5HY8 - chains E and H of the 4 polymer chains in the assembly; structure by X-ray diffraction, 2.30 A resolution.

== Chain E ==
Name: Hemoglobin subunit alpha
Organism: Homo sapiens
UniProt: P69905 (HBA_HUMAN); residues 1-141 here correspond to UniProt positions 2-142 (UniProt number = residue number + 1)
Sequence (141 residues; numbered 1 to 141; the number before each row is that of its first residue):
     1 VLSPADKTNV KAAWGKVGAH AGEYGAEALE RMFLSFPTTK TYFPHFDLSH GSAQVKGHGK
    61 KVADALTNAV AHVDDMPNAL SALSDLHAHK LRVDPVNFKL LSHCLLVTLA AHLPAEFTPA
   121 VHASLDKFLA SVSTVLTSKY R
Unresolved in the structure: 1-2, 140-141
Ion coordination: heme Fe near His-87 (its only coordinating residue here)
Ligand contacts: heme (HEM): Met-32, Thr-39, Tyr-42, Phe-43, Phe-46, His-58, Lys-61, Val-62, Ala-65, Leu-66, Leu-83, Leu-86, His-87, Leu-91, Val-93, Asn-97, Phe-98, Leu-101, Val-132, Leu-136
UniProt features mapped onto this chain:
  - binding site (O2): His-58
  - binding site (heme b): His-87
  - site: Thr-8, Asn-9 (Microbial infection: Cleavage), Lys-11 (Not glycated), Ala-13, Trp-14 (Microbial infection: Cleavage), Tyr-24, Gly-25 (Microbial infection: Cleavage), Leu-29, Glu-30 (Microbial infection: Cleavage), His-45, Phe-46 (Microbial infection: Cleavage), Asp-47, Leu-48 (Microbial infection: Cleavage), Ser-52, Ala-53 (Microbial infection: Cleavage), Val-55, Lys-56 (Microbial infection: Cleavage), Lys-56 (Not glycated), Gly-59, Lys-60 (Microbial infection: Cleavage), Lys-60 (Not glycated), Lys-90 (Not glycated), Leu-91, Arg-92 (Microbial infection: Cleavage), Lys-99 (Not glycated), Leu-106, Val-107 (Microbial infection: Cleavage), Thr-108, Leu-109 (Microbial infection: Cleavage), Val-121, His-122 (Microbial infection: Cleavage), Ser-133, Thr-134 (Microbial infection: Cleavage)
  - modified residue: Ser-3 (Phosphoserine), Lys-7 (N6-succinyllysine), Thr-8 (Phosphothreonine), Lys-11 (N6-succinyllysine), Lys-16 (N6-acetyllysine), Tyr-24 (Phosphotyrosine), Ser-35 (Phosphoserine), Lys-40 (N6-succinyllysine), Ser-49 (Phosphoserine), Ser-102 (Phosphoserine), Thr-108 (Phosphothreonine), Ser-124 (Phosphoserine), Ser-131 (Phosphoserine), Thr-134 (Phosphothreonine), Thr-137 (Phosphothreonine), Ser-138 (Phosphoserine)
  - glycosylation (N-linked (Glc) (glycation) lysine): Lys-7, Lys-16, Lys-40, Lys-61

== Chain H ==
Name: Hemoglobin subunit beta
Organism: Homo sapiens
UniProt: P68871 (HBB_HUMAN); residues 1-146 here correspond to UniProt positions 2-147 (UniProt number = residue number + 1)
Sequence (146 residues; row label = number of the first residue in the row):
     1 VHLTPEEKSA VTALWGKVNV DEVGGEALGR LLVVYPWTQR FFESFGDLST PDAVMGNPKV
    61 KAHGKKVLGA FSDGLAHLDN LKGTFATLSE LHCDKLHVDP ENFRLLGNVL VCVLAHHFGK
   121 EFTPPVQAAY QKVVAGVANA LAHKYH
Ion coordination: heme Fe near His-92 (its only coordinating residue here)
Ligand contacts:
  - beta-D-fructofuranose (FRU): Lys-82, Asn-139, His-143, His-146
  - heme (HEM): Leu-31, Thr-38, Phe-41, Phe-42, His-63, Lys-66, Val-67, Ala-70, Phe-71, Phe-85, Leu-88, Leu-91, His-92, Leu-96, Val-98, Asn-102, Phe-103, Leu-106, Val-137, Leu-141
UniProt features mapped onto this chain:
  - binding site ((2R)-2,3-bisphosphoglycerate): Val-1, His-2, Lys-82, His-143
  - binding site (heme b): His-63, His-92
  - site: Glu-7, Lys-8 (Microbial infection: Cleavage), Gly-25, Glu-26 (Microbial infection: Cleavage), Gly-29, Arg-30 (Microbial infection: Cleavage), Tyr-35, Pro-36 (Microbial infection: Cleavage), Trp-37, Thr-38 (Microbial infection: Cleavage), Phe-45, Gly-46 (Microbial infection: Cleavage), Asp-52, Ala-53 (Microbial infection: Cleavage), Gly-56, Asn-57 (Microbial infection: Cleavage), Lys-59 (Not glycated), Phe-71, Ser-72 (Microbial infection: Cleavage), Gly-74, Leu-75 (Microbial infection: Cleavage), Lys-82 (Not glycated), Thr-84, Phe-85 (Microbial infection: Cleavage), His-92, Cys-93 (Microbial infection: Cleavage), Lys-95 (Not glycated), Arg-104, Leu-105 (Microbial infection: Cleavage), Leu-110, Val-111 (Microbial infection: Cleavage), Gly-119, Lys-120 (Microbial infection: Cleavage), Phe-122, Thr-123 (Microbial infection: Cleavage), Ala-128, Ala-129 (Microbial infection: Cleavage) and 2 more in UniProt
  - modified residue: Val-1 (N-acetylvaline), Ser-9 (Phosphoserine), Thr-12 (Phosphothreonine), Ser-44 (Phosphoserine), Thr-50 (Phosphothreonine), Lys-59 (N6-acetyllysine), Lys-82 (N6-acetyllysine), Thr-87 (Phosphothreonine), Cys-93 (S-nitrosocysteine), Lys-144 (N6-acetyllysine)
  - glycosylation: Val-1 (N-linked (Glc) (glycation) valine), Lys-8 (N-linked (Glc) (glycation) lysine), Lys-17 (N-linked (Glc) (glycation) lysine), Lys-66 (N-linked (Glc) (glycation) lysine), Lys-120 (N-linked (Glc) (glycation) lysine), Lys-144 (N-linked (Glc) (glycation) lysine)

== Interface between chain E and chain H ==
Pairs across the interface - 15 pairs, chain E then chain H:
  Thr-38(E) with Tyr-145(H)
  Thr-41(E) with Arg-40(H), hydrogen bond; His-97(H)
  Tyr-42(E) with Arg-40(H), hydrogen bond
  Leu-91(E) with Arg-40(H)
  Arg-92(E) with Pro-36(H), hydrogen bond (side chain-backbone); Trp-37(H); Gln-39(H), hydrogen bond; Arg-40(H)
  Asp-94(E) with Trp-37(H), hydrogen bond; Asp-99(H); Asn-102(H), hydrogen bond
  Pro-95(E) with Trp-37(H)
  Val-96(E) with Asp-99(H); Glu-101(H)
Also at the interface, not in a pair above, chain H (10 interface residues in all): Glu-43

== In short ==
8 residues of chain E and 10 residues of chain H are in contact; the contacts include 6 hydrogen bonds. Among
the polar pairs are Thr-41(E)/Arg-40(H), Tyr-42(E)/Arg-40(H) and Arg-92(E)/Pro-36(H). Bound to chain E: heme.
Bound to chain H: beta-D-fructofuranose and heme.
Chain E is Hemoglobin subunit alpha and chain H is Hemoglobin subunit beta, both from Homo sapiens; the
structure, Glycation restrains allosteric transition in hemoglobin: The molecular basis of oxidative stress
under hyperglycemic conditions in ..., was determined by X-ray diffraction.
